PDB entry 9GUT | electron microscopy, 2.80 A resolution | chains A and M of the 24 polymer chains in the assembly

== Chain A ==
Molecule: 16S ribosomal RNA
Source organism: Escherichia coli K-12
Sequence (3082 nucleotides; each row starts with the number of its first residue):
     1 AAAUUGAAGA GUUUGAUCAU GGCUCAGAUU GAACGCUGGC GGCAGGCCUA ACACAUGCAA
    61 GUCGAACGGU AACAGGAAGA AGCUUGCUUC UUUGCUGACG AGUGGCGGAC GGGUGAGUAA
   121 UGUCUGGGAA ACUGCCUGAU GGAGGGGGAU AACUACUGGA AACGGUAGCU AAUACCGCAU
   181 AACGUCGCAA GACCAAAGAG GGGUACCUUC GGGCCUCUUG CCAUCGGAUG UGCCCAGAUG
   241 GGAUUAGCUA GUAGGUGGGG UAACGGCUCA CCUAGGCGAC GAUCCCUAGC UGGUCUGAGA
   301 GGAUGACCAG CCACACUGGA ACUGAGACAC GGUCCAGACU CCUACGGGAG GCAGCAGUGG
   361 GGAAUAUUGC ACAAUGGGCG CAAGCCUGAU GCAGCCAUGC CGCGUGUAUG AAGAAGGCCU
   421 UCGGGUUGUA AAGUACUUUC AGCGGGGAGG AAGGGAGUAA AGUUAAUACC UUUGCUCAUU
   481 GACGUUACCC GCAGAAGAAG CACCGGCUAA CUCCGUGCCA GCAGCCXCGG UAAUACGGAG
   541 GGUGCAAGCG UUAAUCGGAA UUACUGGGCG UAAAGCGCAC GCAGGCGGUU UGUUAAGUCA
   601 GAUGUGAAAU CCCCGGGCUC AACCUGGGAA CUGCAUCUGA UACUGGCAAG CUUGAGUCUC
   661 GUAGAGGGGG GUAGAAUUCC AGGUGUAGCG GUGAAAUGCG UAGAGAUCUG GAGGAAUACC
   721 GGUGGCGAAG GCGGCCCCCU GGACGAAGAC UGACGCUCAG GUGCGAAAGC GUGGGGAGCA
   781 AACAGGAUUA GAUACCCUGG UAGUCCACGC CGUAAACGAU GUCGACUUGG AGGUUGUGCC
   841 CUUGAGGCGU GGCUUCCGGA GCUAACGCGU UAAGUCGACC GCCUGGGGAG UACGGCCGCA
   901 AGGUUAAAAC UCAAAUGAAU UGACGGGGGC CCGCACAAGC GGUGGAGCAU GUGGUUUAAU
   961 UCGAUGXAAC GCGAAGAACC UUACCUGGUC UUGACAUCCA CGGAAGUUUU CAGAGAUGAG
  1021 AAUGUGCCUU CGGGAACCGU GAGACAGGUG CUGCAUGGCU GUCGUCAGCU CGUGUUGUGA
  1081 AAUGUUGGGU UAAGUCCCGC AACGAGCGCA ACCCUUAUCC UUUGUUGCCA GCGGUCCGGC
  1141 CGGGAACUCA AAGGAGACUG CCAGUGAUAA ACUGGAGGAA GGUGGGGAUG ACGUCAAGUC
  1201 AUCAUGGCCC UUACGACCAG GGCUACACAC GUGCUACAAU GGCGCAUACA AAGAGAAGCG
  1261 ACCUCGCGAG AGCAAGCGGA CCUCAUAAAG UGCGUCGUAG UCCGGAUUGG AGUCUGCAAC
  1321 UCGACUCCAU GAAGUCGGAA UCGCUAGUAA UCGUGGAUCA GAAUGCCACG GUGAAUACGU
  1381 UCCCGGGCCU UGUACACACC GCCCGUXACA CCAUGGGAGU GGGUUGCAAA AGAAGUAGGU
  1441 AGCUUAACCU UCGGGAGGGC GCUUACCACU UUGUGAUUCA UGACUGGGGU GAAGUCGUAA
  1501 CAAGGUAACC GUAGGGGAAC CUGCGGUUGG AUCACCUCCU UAAAUUGAAG AGUUUGAUCA
  1561 UGGCUCAGAU UGAACGCUGG CGGCAGGCCU AACACAUGCA AGUCGAACGG UAACAGGAAG
  1621 AAGCUUGCUU CUUUGCUGAC GAGUGGCGGA CGGGUGAGUA AUGUCUGGGA AACUGCCUGA
  1681 UGGAGGGGGA UAACUACUGG AAACGGUAGC UAAUACCGCA UAACGUCGCA AGACCAAAGA
  1741 GGGGUACCUU CGGGCCUCUU GCCAUCGGAU GUGCCCAGAU GGGAUUAGCU AGUAGGUGGG
  1801 GUAACGGCUC ACCUAGGCGA CGAUCCCUAG CUGGUCUGAG AGGAUGACCA GCCACACUGG
  1861 AACUGAGACA CGGUCCAGAC UCCUACGGGA GGCAGCAGUG GGGAAUAUUG CACAAUGGGC
  1921 GCAAGCCUGA UGCAGCCAUG CCGCGUGUAU GAAGAAGGCC UUCGGGUUGU AAAGUACUUU
  1981 CAGCGGGGAG GAAGGGAGUA AAGUUAAUAC CUUUGCUCAU UGACGUUACC CGCAGAAGAA
  2041 GCACCGGCUA ACUCCGUGCC AGCAGCCXCG GUAAUACGGA GGGUGCAAGC GUUAAUCGGA
  2101 AUUACUGGGC GUAAAGCGCA CGCAGGCGGU UUGUUAAGUC AGAUGUGAAA UCCCCGGGCU
  2161 CAACCUGGGA ACUGCAUCUG AUACUGGCAA GCUUGAGUCU CGUAGAGGGG GGUAGAAUUC
  2221 CAGGUGUAGC GGUGAAAUGC GUAGAGAUCU GGAGGAAUAC CGGUGGCGAA GGCGGCCCCC
  2281 UGGACGAAGA CUGACGCUCA GGUGCGAAAG CGUGGGGAGC AAACAGGAUU AGAUACCCUG
  2341 GUAGUCCACG CCGUAAACGA UGUCGACUUG GAGGUUGUGC CCUUGAGGCG UGGCUUCCGG
  2401 AGCUAACGCG UUAAGUCGAC CGCCUGGGGA GUACGGCCGC AAGGUUAAAA CUCAAAUGAA
  2461 UUGACGGGGG CCCGCACAAG CGGUGGAGCA UGUGGUUUAA UUCGAUGXAA CGCGAAGAAC
  2521 CUUACCUGGU CUUGACAUCC ACGGAAGUUU UCAGAGAUGA GAAUGUGCCU UCGGGAACCG
  2581 UGAGACAGGU GCUGCAUGGC UGUCGUCAGC UCGUGUUGUG AAAUGUUGGG UUAAGUCCCG
  2641 CAACGAGCGC AACCCUUAUC CUUUGUUGCC AGCGGUCCGG CCGGGAACUC AAAGGAGACU
  2701 GCCAGUGAUA AACUGGAGGA AGGUGGGGAU GACGUCAAGU CAUCAUGGCC CUUACGACCA
  2761 GGGCUACACA CGUGCUACAA UGGCGCAUAC AAAGAGAAGC GACCUCGCGA GAGCAAGCGG
  2821 ACCUCAUAAA GUGCGUCGUA GUCCGGAUUG GAGUCUGCAA CUCGACUCCA UGAAGUCGGA
  2881 AUCGCUAGUA AUCGUGGAUC AGAAUGCCAC GGUGAAUACG UUCCCGGGCC UUGUACACAC
  2941 CGCCCGUXAC ACCAUGGGAG UGGGUUGCAA AAGAAGUAGG UAGCUUAACC UUCGGGAGGG
  3001 CGCUUACCAC UUUGUGAUUC AUGACUGGGG UGAAGUCGUA ACAAGGUAAC CGUAGGGGAA
  3061 CCUGCGGUUG GAUCACCUCC UU
Not modelled in the structure: 1492-1493, 1542-3082
Modified / non-standard residues: PSU (pseudouridine-5'-monophosphate) at position 516, G7M (N7-methyl-guanosine-5'-monophosphate) at position 527, 2MG (2N-methylguanosine-5'-monophosphate) at position 966, 5MC (5-methylcytidine-5'-monophosphate) at position 967, 2MG (2N-methylguanosine-5'-monophosphate) at position 1207, 4OC (4n,o2'-methylcytidine-5'-monophosphate) at position 1402, 5MC (5-methylcytidine-5'-monophosphate) at position 1407, UR3 (3-methyluridine-5'-monophoshate) at position 1498, 2MG (2N-methylguanosine-5'-monophosphate) at position 1516, MA6 (6N-dimethyladenosine-5'-monophoshate) at position 1518, MA6 (6N-dimethyladenosine-5'-monophoshate) at position 1519, PSU (pseudouridine-5'-monophosphate) at position 2057, G7M (N7-methyl-guanosine-5'-monophosphate) at position 2068, 2MG (2N-methylguanosine-5'-monophosphate) at position 2507, 5MC (5-methylcytidine-5'-monophosphate) at position 2508, 2MG (2N-methylguanosine-5'-monophosphate) at position 2748, 4OC (4n,o2'-methylcytidine-5'-monophosphate) at position 2943, 5MC (5-methylcytidine-5'-monophosphate) at position 2948, UR3 (3-methyluridine-5'-monophoshate) at position 3039, 2MG (2N-methylguanosine-5'-monophosphate) at position 3057, MA6 (6N-dimethyladenosine-5'-monophoshate) at position 3059, MA6 (6N-dimethyladenosine-5'-monophoshate) at position 3060
Covalently attached groups: covalent link 2MG_1516/MA6_1519
Metal / ion sites: Mg2+ site 1 near G21 (its only coordinating residue here); Mg2+ site 2: C48, G115; Mg2+ site 3 near A53 (its only coordinating residue here); Mg2+ site 4: A59, U387; Mg2+ site 5 near G100 (its only coordinating residue here); Mg2+ site 6: A109, G331; Mg2+ site 7 near G111 (its only coordinating residue here); Mg2+ site 8: G115, G117, G289; Mg2+ site 9: A116, G117, G289; Mg2+ site 10 near G145 (its only coordinating residue here); Mg2+ site 11 near A171 (its only coordinating residue here); Mg2+ site 12: A174, C175; 73 more Mg2+ sites not listed

== Chain M ==
Molecule: 30S ribosomal protein S12
Source organism: Escherichia coli K-12
UniProt: P0A7S3 (RS12_ECOLI); residues 1-124 here = UniProt positions 1-124
Sequence (124 residues; row label = number of the first residue in the row):
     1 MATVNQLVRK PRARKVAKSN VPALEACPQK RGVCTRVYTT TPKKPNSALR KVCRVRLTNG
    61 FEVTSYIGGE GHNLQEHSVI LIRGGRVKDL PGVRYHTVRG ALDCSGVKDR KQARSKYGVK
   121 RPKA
Not modelled in the structure: 1, 124
Modified / non-standard residues: Asp-89 ((3R)-3-(methylsulfanyl)-L-aspartic acid; D2T)
Swiss-Prot annotation at these positions:
  - modified residue: Lys-108 (N6-acetyllysine)
  - natural variant: Lys-43 (K43R: Confers streptomycin resistance but not hyperaccurate translation)
  - mutagenesis: Leu-57 (L57H: Protein is not incorporated into ribosomes), Lys-88 (K88Q: Confers low-level resistance to streptomycin and a 15% decrease in the translational elongation rate)
Covalently attached groups: covalent link Asn-46/Asp-89

== Interface between chain A and chain M ==
Pairs across the interface (104; chain A residue first):
  A32(A) with Pro-28(M), base contact
  A33(A) with Pro-28(M), base contact; Gln-29(M), hydrogen bond to the sugar
  C34(A) with Gln-29(M), sugar contact; Val-98(M), sugar contact
  G35(A) with Gly-100(M), phosphate contact; Ser-115(M), hydrogen bond to the sugar; Gly-118(M), sugar contact
  C36(A) with Arg-114(M), hydrogen bond to the sugar; Ser-115(M), sugar contact; Val-119(M), sugar contact; Lys-120(M), salt bridge to the phosphate; Arg-121(M), hydrogen bond to the phosphate
  U37(A) with Lys-120(M), salt bridge to the phosphate; Arg-121(M), hydrogen bond to the phosphate
  G242(A) with Lys-10(M), salt bridge to the phosphate
  G362(A) with Arg-31(M), salt bridge to the phosphate; Thr-58(M), phosphate contact
  A363(A) with Cys-27(M), base contact; Pro-28(M), base contact; Gln-29(M), base contact; Lys-30(M), salt bridge to the phosphate; Arg-31(M), salt bridge to the phosphate; Thr-58(M), hydrogen bond to the phosphate; Leu-81(M), sugar contact
  G500(A) with Arg-121(M), salt bridge to the phosphate
  C501(A) with Arg-114(M), salt bridge to the phosphate; Ser-115(M), phosphate contact; Arg-121(M), phosphate contact
  A502(A) with Ala-113(M), phosphate contact; Arg-114(M), hydrogen bond to the phosphate; Ser-115(M), hydrogen bond to the phosphate; Lys-116(M), phosphate contact
  C503(A) with Ala-113(M), phosphate contact; Lys-116(M), salt bridge to the phosphate
  C518(A) with Ser-47(M), hydrogen bond to the phosphate
  C519(A) with Ser-47(M), hydrogen bond to the phosphate; Ala-48(M), phosphate contact
  A520(A) with Ala-48(M), phosphate contact; Leu-49(M), hydrogen bond to the phosphate; Glu-70(M), hydrogen bond to the sugar
  G521(A) with Arg-50(M), hydrogen bond to the base; Lys-51(M), salt bridge to the phosphate; Gly-69(M), phosphate contact; Glu-70(M), phosphate contact; Gly-71(M), phosphate contact
  C522(A) with Arg-50(M), base contact; Tyr-66(M), hydrogen bond to the phosphate; Gly-68(M), phosphate contact; Gly-69(M), hydrogen bond to the phosphate; Asp-89(M), base contact
  A523(A) with Arg-50(M), base contact; Val-87(M), base contact; Lys-88(M), base contact; Asp-89(M), base contact; Tyr-117(M), phosphate contact
  C525(A) with Arg-86(M), salt bridge to the phosphate
  C526(A) with Lys-88(M), salt bridge to the phosphate
  G7M_527(A) with Asn-46(M), base contact; Asp-89(M), base contact
  C528(A) with Asn-46(M), base contact
  G529(A) with Asn-46(M), base contact; Ser-47(M), hydrogen bond to the base
  G537(A) with Arg-110(M), salt bridge to the phosphate
  G538(A) with Arg-110(M), salt bridge to the phosphate; Lys-111(M), hydrogen bond to the phosphate; Gln-112(M), hydrogen bond to the phosphate
  A539(A) with Lys-111(M), phosphate contact; Gln-112(M), hydrogen bond to the phosphate
  G550(A) with Lys-116(M), sugar contact
  U551(A) with Arg-83(M), hydrogen bond to the sugar
  U552(A) with Pro-28(M), hydrogen bond to the sugar; Arg-83(M), sugar contact; Gly-84(M), hydrogen bond to the sugar
  A553(A) with Val-21(M), phosphate contact; Leu-24(M), sugar contact; Ala-26(M), hydrogen bond to the sugar; Cys-27(M), hydrogen bond to the sugar; Pro-28(M), sugar contact; Gly-84(M), phosphate contact
  A554(A) with Ser-19(M), phosphate contact
  U561(A) with Lys-15(M), base contact
  U562(A) with Arg-12(M), sugar contact; Ala-13(M), hydrogen bond to the base; Arg-14(M), base contact; Lys-15(M), salt bridge to the phosphate
  A563(A) with Arg-12(M), base contact
  C564(A) with Leu-7(M), sugar contact; Arg-12(M), salt bridge to the phosphate
  G567(A) with Arg-12(M), hydrogen bond to the base
  G568(A) with Ala-2(M), base contact
  G585(A) with Asn-5(M), sugar contact
  C879(A) with Asn-5(M), phosphate contact
  C880(A) with Asn-5(M), hydrogen bond to the phosphate; Gln-6(M), base contact; Arg-9(M), salt bridge to the phosphate
  G881(A) with Gln-6(M), hydrogen bond to the base; Arg-9(M), salt bridge to the phosphate
  C882(A) with Ala-2(M), base contact; Gln-6(M), base contact
  U884(A) with Arg-12(M), base contact
  C910(A) with Arg-94(M), salt bridge to the phosphate
  U911(A) with Arg-94(M), salt bridge to the phosphate
  C912(A) with Lys-43(M), salt bridge to the phosphate
Interface residues without a listed pair, chain A (52 interface residues in all): G302, C556, C883, A909, A913
Interface residues without a listed pair, chain M (61 interface residues in all): Thr-3, Lys-18, Pro-45, Gly-85, Pro-91, Gly-92, Arg-99

== Summary ==
The interface between chain A and chain M involves 52 residues on one side and 61 on the other; the contacts
include 28 hydrogen bonds and 21 salt bridges. Polar contacts include G521(A)/Arg-50(M), G529(A)/Ser-47(M) and
U562(A)/Ala-13(M). UniProt lists 2 mutagenesis sites on chain M.
Here chain A is 16S ribosomal RNA and chain M is 30S ribosomal protein S12, both from Escherichia coli K-12.
Entry 9GUT (30S mRNA delivery complex (bS1 resolved)) was determined by electron microscopy (same publication
as 9GUP, 9GUQ, 9GUR, 9GUS, 9GUU, 9GUV, 9GUW and 9GUX).
